PDB entry 8QE8 | electron microscopy, 3.80 A resolution | chains 4 and 5 of the 8 polymer chains in the assembly

[Chain 4 (and 5)]
Molecule: Nicotinamide/nicotinic acid mononucleotide adenylyltransferase 1
Organism: Homo sapiens
Notes: chain 5 of this document is another copy of the same molecule, construct and numbering; everything in this record applies to it too
UniProt: Q9HAN9 (NMNA1_HUMAN); residue numbers follow UniProt; this construct covers 1-279
Chain sequence (279 residues; each row starts with the number of its first residue):
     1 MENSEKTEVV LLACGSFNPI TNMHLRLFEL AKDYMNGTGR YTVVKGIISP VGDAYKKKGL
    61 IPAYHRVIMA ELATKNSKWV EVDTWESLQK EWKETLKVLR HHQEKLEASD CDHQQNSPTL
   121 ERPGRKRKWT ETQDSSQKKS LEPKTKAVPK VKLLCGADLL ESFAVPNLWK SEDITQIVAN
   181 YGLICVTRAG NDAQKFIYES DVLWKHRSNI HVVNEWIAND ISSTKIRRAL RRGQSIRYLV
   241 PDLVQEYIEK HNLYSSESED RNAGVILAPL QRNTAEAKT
Disordered / not traced: 1-5, 109-147, 274-279 (chain 5: 1-5, 109-147, 256-279)
Ligand contacts: beta-nicotinamide ribose monophosphate (NMN): C14, G15, S16, V51, Y55, K57, E86, W92, E94, T95, L168, W169, P269
What the authors report for this chain:
  - mutagenesis - Y64A/I68A/E71A/L88A/K250A/H251A, K126A/R127A/K128A/W129A: decreased binding to WD repeat-containing protein 26

[Interface between chain 4 and chain 5]
Contacting residue pairs (7; chain 4 residue first):
  Y198(4) - R232(5)  hydrogen bond (backbone-side chain)
  E199(4) - R228(5)  salt bridge
  S200(4) - R232(5)  hydrogen bond (backbone-side chain)
  D201(4) - R231(5)  salt bridge
  D201(4) - R232(5)  salt bridge
  W204(4) - R232(5)
  W204(4) - Q234(5)
Other interface residues (no listed pair), chain 5 (5 interface residues in all): K225

[Overview]
The chain 4/chain 5 interface involves 5 residues from each chain, with 2 hydrogen bonds and 3 salt bridges.
Among the polar pairs are E199(4)-R228(5), D201(4)-R231(5) and D201(4)-R232(5). Chain 4 binds
beta-nicotinamide ribose monophosphate. The paper reports that Y64A/I68A/E71A/L88A/K250A/H251A and
K126A/R127A/K128A/W129A of chain 4 reduce binding to WD repeat-containing protein 26.
Both chains are Nicotinamide/nicotinic acid mononucleotide adenylyltransferase 1 (Homo sapiens). Entry 8QE8
(Structure of the non-canonical CTLH E3 substrate receptor WDR26 bound to NMNAT1 substrate) was determined by
electron microscopy together with 8QBN from the same study.
